Entry 6MPF (X-ray diffraction, 3.33 A resolution); this record covers chains A and N of the 23 polymer chains in the assembly.

# Chain A
Molecule: 16S rRNA
Organism: Thermus thermophilus HB8 (strain HB8 / ATCC 27634 / DSM 579)
Sequence (1508 nucleotides; row label = number of the first residue in the row; note: 4 numbers in that range are skipped by the numbering (no residue carries them; nothing is unmodelled there)):
     5 UGGAGAGUUU GAUCCUGGCU CAGGGUGAAC GCUGGCGGCG UGCCUAAGAC AUGCAAGUCG
    65 UGCGGGCCGC GGGGUUUUAC UCCGUGGUCA GCGGCGGACG GGUGAGUAAC GCGUGGGUGA
   125 CCUACCCGGA AGAGGGGGAC AACCCGGGGA AACUCGGGCU AAUCCCCCAU GUGGACCCGC
   185 CCCUUGGGGU GUGUCCAAAG GGCUUUGCCC GCUUCCGGAU GGGCCCGCGU CCCAUCAGCU
   245 AGUUGGUGGG GUAAUGGCCC ACCAAGGCGA CGACGGGUAG CCGGUCUGAG AGGAUGGCCG
   305 GCCACAGGGG CACUGAGACA CGGGCCCCAC UCCUACGGGA GGCAGCAGUU AGGAAUCUUC
   365 CGCAAUGGGC GCAAGCCUGA CGGAGCGACG CCGCUUGGAG GAAGAAGCCC UUCGGGGUGU
   425 AAACUCCUGA ACCCGGGACG AAACCCCCGA CGAGGGGACU GACGGUACCG GGGUAAUAGC
   485 GCCGGCCAAC UCCGUGCCAG CAGCCGCGGU AAUACGGAGG GCGCGAGCGU UACCCGGAUU
   545 CACUGGGCGU AAAGGGCGUG UAGGCGGCCU GGGGCGUCCC AUGUGAAAGA CCACGGCUCA
   605 ACCGUGGGGG AGCGUGGGAU ACGCUCAGGC UAGACGGUGG GAGAGGGUGG UGGAAUUCCC
   665 GGAGUAGCGG UGAAAUGCGC AGAUACCGGG AGGAACGCCG AUGGCGAAGG CAGCCACCUG
   725 GUCCACCCGU GACGCUGAGG CGCGAAAGCG UGGGGAGCAA ACCGGAUUAG AUACCCGGGU
   785 AGUCCACGCC CUAAACGAUG CGCGCUAGGU CUCUGGGUCU CCUGGGGGCC GAAGCUAACG
   845 CGUUAAGCGC GCCGCCUGGG GAGUACGGCC GCAAGGCUGA AACUCAAAGG AAUUGACGGG
   905 GGCCCGCACA AGCGGUGGAG CAUGUGGUUU AAUUCGAAGC AACGCGAAGA ACCUUACCAG
   965 GCCUUGACAU GCUAGGGAAC CCGGGUGAAA GCCUGGGGUG CCCCGCGAGG GGAGCCCUAG
  1025 CACAGGUGCU GCAUGGCCGU CGUCAGCUCG UGCCGUGAGG UGUUGGGUUA AGUCCCGCAA
  1085 CGAGCGCAAC CCCCGCCGUU AGUUGCCAGC GGUUCGGCCG GGCACUCUAA CGGGACUGCC
  1145 CGCGAAAGCG GGAGGAAGGA GGGGACGACG UCUGGUCAGC AUGGCCCUUA CGGCCUGGGC
  1205 GACACACGUG CUACAAUGCC CACUACAAAG CGAUGCCACC CGGCAACGGG GAGCUAAUCG
  1265 CAAAAAGGUG GGCCCAGUUC GGAUUGGGGU CUGCAACCCG ACCCCAUGAA GCCGGAAUCG
  1325 CUAGUAAUCG CGGAUCAGCC AUGCCGCGGU GAAUACGUUC CCGGGCCUUG UACACACCGC
  1385 CCGUCACGCC AUGGGAGCGG GCUCUACCCG AAGUCGCCGG GAGCCUACGG GCAGGCGCCG
  1445 AGGGUAGGGC CCGUGACUGG GGCGAAGUCG UAACAAGGUA GCUGUACCGG AAGGUGCGGC
  1505 UGGAUCA
  1516 C
Ion coordination: Mg2+ site 1 near G21 (its only coordinating residue here); Mg2+ site 2 near A53 (its only coordinating residue here); Mg2+ site 3: U62, G98; Mg2+ site 4: G69, G70; Mg2+ site 5: A109, G110, G284; Mg2+ site 6: G117, U118, G231; Mg2+ site 7 near C169 (its only coordinating residue here); Mg2+ site 8 near A201 (its only coordinating residue here); Mg2+ site 9: G294, G541; Mg2+ site 10 near A310 (its only coordinating residue here); Mg2+ site 11 near G319 (its only coordinating residue here); Mg2+ site 12 near C323 (its only coordinating residue here); 48 more Mg2+ sites not listed
Residues lining bound ligands: paromomycin (PAR): G1387, U1388, C1389, A1390, C1391, G1466, C1467, G1468, A1469, A1470, G1471, U1472, C1473

# Chain N
Molecule: 30S ribosomal protein S14 type Z
Organism: Thermus thermophilus (strain HB8 / ATCC 27634 / DSM 579)
UniProt: P0DOY6 (RS14Z_THET8); numbering as in UniProt (aligned over 2-61)
Amino-acid sequence (60 residues; row label = number of the first residue in the row):
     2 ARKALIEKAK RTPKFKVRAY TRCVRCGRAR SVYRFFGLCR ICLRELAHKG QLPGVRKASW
Ion coordination: Zn2+: Cys24, Cys27, Cys40, Cys43
UniProt features mapped onto this chain:
  - binding site (Zn(2+)): Cys24, Cys27, Cys40, Cys43

# How chain A and chain N interact
Contacting residue pairs - 68 pairs, chain A then chain N:
  G950(A) with Arg29(N), sugar contact; Arg41(N), hydrogen bond to the phosphate
  A951(A) with Arg29(N), salt bridge to the phosphate; Arg31(N), hydrogen bond to the base; Ser32(N), hydrogen bond to the phosphate; Arg41(N), salt bridge to the phosphate
  A952(A) with Ser32(N), sugar contact; Tyr34(N), base contact
  G953(A) with Arg31(N), phosphate contact; Ser32(N), hydrogen bond to the phosphate
  A954(A) with Arg31(N), salt bridge to the phosphate
  C956(A) with Val18(N), hydrogen bond to the base; Arg19(N), base contact
  C957(A) with Val18(N), base contact; Arg19(N), hydrogen bond to the sugar
  U958(A) with Leu6(N), phosphate contact; Tyr21(N), sugar contact
  U959(A) with Arg3(N), sugar contact; Arg23(N), salt bridge to the phosphate
  A960(A) with Arg3(N), salt bridge to the phosphate
  A971(A) with Ala5(N), base contact; Lys11(N), sugar contact
  C972(A) with Lys4(N), base contact
  A993(A) with Lys15(N), hydrogen bond to the sugar
  A994(A) with Lys15(N), phosphate contact
  G1029(A) with Lys4(N), salt bridge to the phosphate
  G1030(A) with Ala2(N), phosphate contact; Arg3(N), phosphate contact; Lys4(N), hydrogen bond to the phosphate
  U1031(A) with Ala2(N), base contact; Arg3(N), sugar contact
  C1041(A) with Arg45(N), hydrogen bond to the phosphate
  C1042(A) with Arg45(N), salt bridge to the phosphate
  C1095(A) with Arg57(N), sugar contact
  C1096(A) with Ser60(N), hydrogen bond to the sugar
  C1097(A) with Trp61(N), sugar contact
  G1167(A) with Trp61(N), base contact
  G1168(A) with Ser60(N), sugar contact; Trp61(N), sugar contact
  A1169(A) with Lys58(N), hydrogen bond to the phosphate; Ser60(N), sugar contact
  C1170(A) with Lys58(N), salt bridge to the phosphate
  G1183(A) with Cys27(N), hydrogen bond to the sugar; Arg29(N), hydrogen bond to the sugar; Ile42(N), base contact; Cys43(N), hydrogen bond to the base; Glu46(N), hydrogen bond to the base
  C1184(A) with Ala2(N), hydrogen bond to the phosphate; Cys27(N), sugar contact
  G1197(A) with Arg3(N), salt bridge to the phosphate; Ala5(N), sugar contact
  C1198(A) with Ala5(N), phosphate contact; Glu8(N), phosphate contact
  C1199(A) with Glu8(N), phosphate contact
  U1200(A) with Lys15(N), salt bridge to the phosphate; Arg19(N), salt bridge to the phosphate
  G1297(A) with Lys17(N), salt bridge to the phosphate; Val18(N), phosphate contact
  C1298(A) with Phe16(N), stacking on the base; Lys17(N), phosphate contact; Val18(N), phosphate contact
  A1338(A) with Tyr34(N), sugar contact
  U1339(A) with Arg35(N), hydrogen bond to the phosphate
  C1340(A) with Thr22(N), phosphate contact; Arg35(N), salt bridge to the phosphate
  A1341(A) with Arg35(N), salt bridge to the phosphate
  G1350(A) with Trp61(N), phosphate contact
  C1351(A) with Trp61(N), hydrogen bond to the phosphate
Interface residues without a listed pair, chain A (41 interface residues in all): A973
Interface residues without a listed pair, chain N (35 interface residues in all): Ala20, Arg26, Ala30, Val33, Phe36

# In short
41 residues of chain A and 35 residues of chain N are in contact; the contacts include 18 hydrogen bonds, 14
salt bridges and 1 aromatic stacking contact. Polar contacts include A951(A)-Arg31(N), C956(A)-Val18(N) and
G1183(A)-Cys43(N). Chain A binds paromomycin.
Chain A is 16S rRNA (Thermus thermophilus HB8 (strain HB8 / ATCC 27634 / DSM 579)) and chain N is 30S
ribosomal protein S14 type Z (Thermus thermophilus (strain HB8 / ATCC 27634 / DSM 579)); the structure,
Structure of the Thermus thermophilus 30S ribosomal subunit complexed with a 2-thiocytidine (s2C32) and
inosine (I34) ..., was determined by X-ray diffraction together with 6DTI, 6MKN and 6MPI from the same study.
